3QHX - chains A and B of the 4 polymer chains in the assembly; structure by X-ray diffraction, 1.65 A resolution.

Chain A (and B):
Protein: Cystathionine gamma-synthase MetB (Cgs)
Organism: Mycobacterium ulcerans
Notes: EC 2.5.1.48; chain B of this document is another copy of the same molecule, construct and numbering; everything in this record applies to it too
UniProt: A0PKT3 (A0PKT3_MYCUA); numbering as in UniProt (aligned over 1-388)
Amino-acid sequence (392 residues; each row starts with the number of its first residue; numbers below 1 keep their minus sign (Gly-3 is residue -3)):
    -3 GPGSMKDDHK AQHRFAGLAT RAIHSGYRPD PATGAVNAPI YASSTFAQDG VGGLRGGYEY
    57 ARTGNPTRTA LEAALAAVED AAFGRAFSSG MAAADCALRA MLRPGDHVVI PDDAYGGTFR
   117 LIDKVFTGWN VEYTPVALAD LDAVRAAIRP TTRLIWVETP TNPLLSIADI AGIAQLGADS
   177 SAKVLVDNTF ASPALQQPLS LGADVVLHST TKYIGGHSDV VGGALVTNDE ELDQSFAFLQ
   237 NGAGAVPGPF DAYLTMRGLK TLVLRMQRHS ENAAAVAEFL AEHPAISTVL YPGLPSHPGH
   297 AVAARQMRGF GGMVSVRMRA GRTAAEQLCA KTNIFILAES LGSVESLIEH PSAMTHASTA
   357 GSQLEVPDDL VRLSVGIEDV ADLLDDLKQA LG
Not modelled in the structure: -3 to 11 (chain B: -3 to 11, 350-356)
Sequence notes: expression tag (-3 to 0)
Modified positions: Lys208 ((2S)-2-amino-6-[[3-hydroxy-2-methyl-5-(phosphonooxymethyl)pyridin-4-yl]methylideneamino]hexanoic acid; LLP)
Reported in the primary citation:
  - binding site for the ligand EPE: Thr59, Tyr111, Asn158, Lys208, Ser336, Arg368
  - conformationally variable residues (order/disorder transition): Met350 to Val362

Chain A / chain B interface:
Pairs across the interface (116):
  Ala38(A) with Asp215(B)
  Ser39(A) with Ser214(B); Asp215(B)
  Ser40(A) with Thr207(B); Ser214(B), hydrogen bond (backbone-backbone); Asp215(B), hydrogen bond (backbone-backbone)
  Thr41(A) with Ala334(B); Glu335(B), hydrogen bond (side chain-backbone); Ser336(B)
  Phe42(A) with Ala334(B)
  Ala43(A) with Ile332(B), hydrophobic; Leu333(B)
  Gln44(A) with Leu333(B), hydrogen bond (backbone-backbone); Glu335(B), hydrogen bond
  Gly46(A) with Leu333(B)
  Val47(A) with Leu333(B)
  Glu55(A) with Glu335(B)
  Tyr56(A) with Thr207(B); Lys208(B); Glu335(B); Ser336(B)
  Ala57(A) with Val217(B), hydrophobic
  Arg58(A) with Ser85(B); Met87(B); Tyr111(B), hydrogen bond; Arg116(B); Lys208(B)
  Ser84(A) with Gly240(B), hydrogen bond (side chain-backbone); Ala241(B); Val242(B)
  Ser85(A) with Arg58(B); Gly240(B), hydrogen bond (side chain-backbone)
  Met87(A) with Arg58(B); Gly238(B); Ala239(B)
  Ala88(A) with Ala239(B), hydrogen bond (backbone-backbone); Gly240(B)
  Asp91(A) with Arg95(B), salt bridge; Ala239(B)
  Arg95(A) with Asp91(B), salt bridge; Arg95(B); Phe122(B); Trp125(B)
  Leu98(A) with Trp125(B)
  Arg99(A) with Gly124(B); Trp125(B)
  Pro100(A) with Gly124(B); Trp125(B); Asn126(B)
  Tyr111(A) with Arg58(B), hydrogen bond
  Arg116(A) with Phe234(B)
  Leu117(A) with Gly238(B)
  Lys120(A) with Phe234(B)
  Val121(A) with Arg95(B); Phe234(B), hydrophobic
  Phe122(A) with Arg95(B)
  Gly124(A) with Arg99(B); Pro100(B)
  Trp125(A) with Leu98(B); Arg99(B); Pro100(B); Trp125(B), hydrophobic; Val127(B), hydrophobic
  Asn126(A) with Pro100(B)
  Val127(A) with Trp125(B), hydrophobic
  Thr207(A) with Ser40(B); Tyr56(B)
  Lys208(A) with Tyr56(B); Arg58(B)
  Ser214(A) with Ala38(B); Ser39(B); Ser40(B), hydrogen bond (backbone-backbone)
  Asp215(A) with Ala38(B); Ser39(B); Ser40(B), hydrogen bond (backbone-backbone)
  Val217(A) with Ala57(B), hydrophobic
  Phe234(A) with Arg116(B); Lys120(B); Val121(B), hydrophobic
  Asn237(A) with Arg116(B)
  Gly238(A) with Met87(B); Leu117(B)
  Ala239(A) with Met87(B); Ala88(B), hydrogen bond (backbone-backbone); Asp91(B)
  Gly240(A) with Ser84(B), hydrogen bond (backbone-side chain); Ser85(B), hydrogen bond (backbone-side chain); Ala88(B)
  Ala241(A) with Ser84(B); Ala241(B), hydrophobic
  Val242(A) with Ser84(B)
  Gly244(A) with Asp247(B)
  Pro245(A) with Asp247(B)
  Phe246(A) with Phe246(B), hydrophobic; Asp247(B)
  Asp247(A) with Gly244(B); Pro245(B); Phe246(B)
  Cys325(A) with Val47(B), hydrophobic
  Ile332(A) with Ala43(B), hydrophobic
  Leu333(A) with Ala43(B); Gln44(B), hydrogen bond (backbone-backbone); Gly46(B); Val47(B)
  Ala334(A) with Thr41(B); Phe42(B)
  Glu335(A) with Thr41(B), hydrogen bond (backbone-side chain); Gln44(B), hydrogen bond; Glu55(B); Tyr56(B)
  Ser336(A) with Thr41(B); Tyr56(B)
  Glu345(A) with Gln44(B), hydrogen bond; Val47(B)
  His346(A) with Val47(B)
  Ala349(A) with Val47(B), hydrophobic
Other interface residues (no listed pair), chain A (60 interface residues in all): Leu235, Leu250, Ala326
Other interface residues (no listed pair), chain B (56 interface residues in all): Leu235, Leu250, Ala326, His346

In short:
Chain A and chain B form an interface of 60 and 56 residues respectively; the contacts include 19 hydrogen
bonds and 2 salt bridges. Polar pairs include Asp91(A)-Arg95(B), Thr41(A)-Glu335(B) and Gln44(A)-Glu335(B).
From the paper: a binding site for the ligand EPE at Thr59(A), Tyr111(A) and Asn158(A) among others;
conformational variability at Met350(A).
Both chains are Cystathionine gamma-synthase MetB (Cgs) (Mycobacterium ulcerans). Entry 3QHX (Crystal
Structure of Cystathionine gamma-synthase MetB (Cgs) from Mycobacterium ulcerans Agy99 bound to HEPES) was
determined by X-ray diffraction (same publication as 3QI6).
